PDB entry 9EOC | electron microscopy, 3.30 A resolution | chains B and D of the 3 polymer chains in the assembly

== Chain B ==
Molecule: Integrator complex subunit 14
From: Homo sapiens
UniProtKB: Q96SY0 (INT14_HUMAN); numbering as in UniProt (aligned over 1-518)
Amino-acid sequence (518 residues; row label = number of the first residue in the row):
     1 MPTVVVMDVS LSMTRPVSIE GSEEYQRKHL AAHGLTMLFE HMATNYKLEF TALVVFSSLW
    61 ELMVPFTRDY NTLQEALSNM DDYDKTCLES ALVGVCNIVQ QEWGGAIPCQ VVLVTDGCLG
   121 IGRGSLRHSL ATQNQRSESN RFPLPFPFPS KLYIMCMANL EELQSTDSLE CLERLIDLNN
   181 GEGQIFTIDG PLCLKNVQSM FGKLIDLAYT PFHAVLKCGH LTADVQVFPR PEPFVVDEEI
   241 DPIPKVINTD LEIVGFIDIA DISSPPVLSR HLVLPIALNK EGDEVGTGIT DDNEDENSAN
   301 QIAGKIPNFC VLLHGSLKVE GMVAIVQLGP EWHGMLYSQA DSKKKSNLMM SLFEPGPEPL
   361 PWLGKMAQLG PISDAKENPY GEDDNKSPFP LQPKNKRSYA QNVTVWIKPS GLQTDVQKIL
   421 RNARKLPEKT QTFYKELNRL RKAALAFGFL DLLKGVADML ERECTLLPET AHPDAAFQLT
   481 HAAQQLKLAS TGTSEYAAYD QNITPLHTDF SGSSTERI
Disordered / not traced: 1, 279-296, 340-342, 508-518
UniProt features mapped onto this chain:
  - binding site (Mg(2+)): Ser10, Ser12, Thr86
  - modified residue: Lys418 (N6-acetyllysine)

== Chain D ==
Molecule: Integrator complex subunit 10
From: Homo sapiens
UniProtKB: Q9NVR2 (INT10_HUMAN); residue numbers follow UniProt; this construct covers 1-710
Amino-acid sequence (710 residues; row label = number of the first residue in the row):
     1 MSAQGDCEFL VQRARELVPQ DLWAAKAWLI TARSLYPADF NIQYEMYTIE RNAERTATAG
    61 RLLYDMFVNF PDQPVVWREI SIITSALRND SQDKQTQFLR SLFETLPGRV QCEMLLKVTE
   121 QCFNTLERSE MLLLLLRRFP ETVVQHGVGL GEALLEAETI EEQESPVNCF RKLFVCDVLP
   181 LIINNHDVRL PANLLYKYLN KAAEFYINYV TRSTQIENQH QGAQDTSDLM SPSKRSSQKY
   241 IIEGLTEKSS QIVDPWERLF KILNVVGMRC EWQMDKGRRS YGDILHRMKD LCRYMNNFDS
   301 EAHAKYKNQV VYSTMLVFFK NAFQYVNSIQ PSLFQGPNAP SQVPLVLLED VSNVYGDVEI
   361 DRNKHIHKKR KLAEGREKTM SSDDEDCSAK GRNRHIVVNK AELANSTEVL ESFKLARESW
   421 ELLYSLEFLD KEFTRICLAW KTDTWLWLRI FLTDMIIYQG QYKKAIASLH HLAALQGSIS
   481 QPQITGQGTL EHQRALIQLA TCHFALGEYR MTCEKVLDLM CYMVLPIQDG GKSQEEPSKV
   541 KPKFRKGSDL KLLPCTSKAI MPYCLHLMLA CFKLRAFTDN RDDMALGHVI VLLQQEWPRG
   601 ENLFLKAVNK ICQQGNFQYE NFFNYVTNID MLEEFAYLRT QEGGKIHLEL LPNQGMLIKH
   661 HTVTRGITKG VKEDFRLAME RQVSRCGENL MVVLHRFCIN EKILLLQTLT
Disordered / not traced: 89-93, 213-251, 272-279, 299-301, 335-342, 357-391, 477-488, 528-547, 653-671
UniProt features mapped onto this chain:
  - modified residue (Phosphoserine): Ser231, Ser381, Ser382
  - cross-link: Lys464 (Glycyl lysine isopeptide (Lys-Gly) (interchain with G-Cter in SUMO2))

== Interface between chain B and chain D ==
Residue-residue contacts (25):
  Ser10(B) - Glu633(D)
  Leu11(B) - Ile629(D)
  Leu11(B) - Leu632(D)
  Leu11(B) - Glu633(D)
  Leu11(B) - Met679(D)  hydrophobic
  Leu11(B) - Val683(D)  hydrophobic
  Ser12(B) - Ile629(D)
  Ser12(B) - Glu633(D)  hydrogen bond
  Thr14(B) - Val683(D)
  Arg15(B) - Ile629(D)
  Pro16(B) - Val683(D)
  Pro16(B) - Ser684(D)
  Ser58(B) - Tyr637(D)
  Asp82(B) - Arg676(D)  hydrogen bond (backbone-side chain)
  Asp84(B) - Ala636(D)
  Lys85(B) - Glu633(D)
  Lys85(B) - Glu634(D)
  Lys85(B) - Tyr637(D)
  Thr86(B) - Glu633(D)
  Cys118(B) - Ile629(D)  hydrophobic
  Cys118(B) - Asp630(D)  hydrogen bond
  Ile121(B) - Trp597(D)  hydrophobic
  Ile121(B) - Glu601(D)
  Ile121(B) - Phe604(D)  hydrophobic
  Ile121(B) - Glu634(D)
Other interface residues (no listed pair), chain B (16 interface residues in all): Leu59, Gly120, Gly122
Other interface residues (no listed pair), chain D (16 interface residues in all): Leu605, Glu642

== Overview ==
Chain B and chain D each contribute 16 residues to their interface, with 3 hydrogen bonds. Polar pairs include
Ser12(B)-Glu633(D), Asp82(B)-Arg676(D) and Cys118(B)-Asp630(D). Curated annotation (UniProt) lists 3
Mg2+-binding residues on chain B.
Here chain B is Integrator complex subunit 14 and chain D is Integrator complex subunit 10, both from Homo
sapiens. Entry 9EOC (Structure of the Integrator arm module containing INTS10/13/14 subunits) was determined
by electron microscopy together with 9EOF, 9EP1, 9EP4, 9FA4 and 9FA7 from the same study.
